6ZCC - chain A; structure by X-ray diffraction, 1.52 A resolution.

[Chain A]
Molecule: Haloalkane dehalogenase
Source organism: Rhodococcus sp
Notes: EC 3.8.1.5
UniProt: P0A3G3 (DHAA_RHOSO); residue numbers follow UniProt; this construct covers 4-293
Sequence (295 residues; each row starts with the number of its first residue):
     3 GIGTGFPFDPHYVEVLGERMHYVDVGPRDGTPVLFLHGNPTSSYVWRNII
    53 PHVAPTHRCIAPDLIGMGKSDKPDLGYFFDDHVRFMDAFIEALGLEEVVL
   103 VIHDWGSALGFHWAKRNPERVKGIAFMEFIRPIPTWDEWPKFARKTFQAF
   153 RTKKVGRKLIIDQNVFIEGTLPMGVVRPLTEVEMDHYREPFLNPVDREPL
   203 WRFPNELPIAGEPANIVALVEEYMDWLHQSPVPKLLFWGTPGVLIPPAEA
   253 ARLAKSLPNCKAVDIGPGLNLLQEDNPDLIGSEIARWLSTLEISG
Unresolved in the structure: 294-297
Construct notes: expression tag (3, 294-297); engineered mutation Val47 (Leu in P0A3G3), Thr58 (Ser in P0A3G3), Gly78 (Asp in P0A3G3), Phe87 (Tyr in P0A3G3), Met88 (Leu in P0A3G3), Phe128 (Cys in P0A3G3), Lys143 (Glu in P0A3G3), Lys147 (Glu in P0A3G3), Lys155 (Ala in P0A3G3), Lys156 (Asp in P0A3G3), Lys160 (Glu in P0A3G3), Val167 (Ala in P0A3G3), Thr172 (Ala in P0A3G3), Met175 (Lys in P0A3G3), Gly176 (Cys in P0A3G3), Asn195 (Lys in P0A3G3), Glu224 (Ala in P0A3G3), Asp227 (Asn in P0A3G3), Lys257 (Glu in P0A3G3), Ala264 (Thr in P0A3G3), Asn272 (His in P0A3G3), Leu273 (Tyr in P0A3G3), Ser291 (Pro in P0A3G3), Thr292 (Ala in P0A3G3)
Covalently attached groups: compound OEH linked to Asp106
Metal / ion sites: Ca2+ site 1 near Gly19 (its only coordinating residue here); Ca2+ site 2 near Arg153 (its only coordinating residue here); Ca2+ site 3: Leu181, Glu224, Asp227; Ca2+ site 4 near Asp227 (its only coordinating residue here)
Small-molecule neighbours: OEH ([9-[2-carboxy-5-[2-[2-(6-chloranylhexoxy)ethoxy]ethylcarbamoyl]phenyl]-6-(dimethylamino)xanthen-3-ylidene]-dimethyl-azanium): Asn41, Trp107, Ile132, Phe144, Ala145, Thr148, Phe149, Gln165, Val167, Phe168, Glu170, Gly171, Thr172, Pro174, Met175, Gly176, Val245, Leu246, Asn272
Swiss-Prot annotation at these positions:
  - active site: Asp106 (Nucleophile), Glu130 (Proton donor)
Reported in the primary citation:
  - mutagenesis - H272N: abolished catalytic activity (hydrolysis of the ester) (citing earlier work)

[Overview]
Compound OEH is covalently linked to Asp106. Leu181, Glu224 and Asp227 coordinate Ca2+ site 3. Curated
annotation (UniProt) lists active-site residues Asp106 and Glu130. The paper reports that H272N abolishes
catalytic activity (hydrolysis of the ester).
Chain A is Haloalkane dehalogenase (Rhodococcus sp); the structure, X-ray structure of the Haloalkane
dehalogenase HOB (HaloTag7-based Oligonucleotide Binder) labeled with a chloroalkane-tetramethylrhodamine
fluorophore substrate, was determined by X-ray diffraction (same publication as 6Y7A, 6Y7B and 6Y8P).
